5D1H - chain A; structure by X-ray diffraction, 2.80 A resolution.

== Chain A ==
Protein: Uncharacterized protein
Organism: Catenulispora acidiphila
UniProtKB: C7Q5P8 (C7Q5P8_CATAD); residues 1-250 here = UniProt positions 1-250
Amino-acid sequence (267 residues; row label = number of the first residue in the row; numbers below 1 keep their minus sign (Met-16 is residue -16)):
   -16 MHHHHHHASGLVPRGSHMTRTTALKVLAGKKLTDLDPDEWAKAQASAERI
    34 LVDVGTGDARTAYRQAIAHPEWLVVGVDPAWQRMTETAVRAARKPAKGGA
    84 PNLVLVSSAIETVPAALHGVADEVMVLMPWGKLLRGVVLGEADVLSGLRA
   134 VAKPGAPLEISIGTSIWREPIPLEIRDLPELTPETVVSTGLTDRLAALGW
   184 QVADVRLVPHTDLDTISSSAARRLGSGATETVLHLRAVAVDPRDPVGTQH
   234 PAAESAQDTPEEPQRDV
Not modelled in the structure: -16 to 4, 193-211, 228-250
Differences from the reference sequence: initiating methionine (-16); expression tag (-15 to 0); engineered mutation Ala203 (Trp in C7Q5P8)
Reported in the primary citation:
  - mutagenesis - K13A, R66A, K115A: decreased growth
  - mutagenesis - D36A, D61A, E94A: abolished growth
  - mutagenesis - D36A, D61A: abolished binding to SAM
  - mutagenesis - D36A, D61A: abolished binding to SAH
  - mutagenesis - E94A: unchanged binding to SAM
  - mutagenesis - E94A: unchanged binding to SAH
  - mutagenesis - R43A, R73A, K77A, K80A, S201A, S202A, R206A: abolished growth in response to kanamycin
  - mutagenesis - S201A (2-fold): decreased binding to SAM
  - mutagenesis - R151A, R159A: unchanged growth
  - catalytic residues: Trp113, Arg206 (proposed by the authors, not directly observed)
  - mutagenesis - D21A: unchanged growth in response to kanamycin

== Overview ==
From the paper: catalytic residues Trp113 and Arg206; R43A, R73A and K77A, among others, abolish growth in
response to kanamycin; 16 substitutions were tested in all.
Chain A is Uncharacterized protein (Catenulispora acidiphila); the structure, Crystal structure of the 16S
rRNA (adenine(1408)-N(1))-methyltransferase W203A mutant from Catenulisporales acidiphilia, was determined by
X-ray diffraction together with 5BW4, 5BW5, 5D1N and 4X1O from the same study.
